5T2W - chains A and D of the 3 polymer chains in the assembly; structure by X-ray diffraction, 2.20 A resolution.

# Chain A
Name: G/T mismatch-specific thymine DNA glycosylase
From: Homo sapiens
Notes: EC 3.2.2.29
UniProtKB: Q13569 (TDG_HUMAN); residues 82-308 here = UniProt positions 82-308
Amino-acid sequence (227 residues; numbered 82 to 308; the number before each row is that of its first residue):
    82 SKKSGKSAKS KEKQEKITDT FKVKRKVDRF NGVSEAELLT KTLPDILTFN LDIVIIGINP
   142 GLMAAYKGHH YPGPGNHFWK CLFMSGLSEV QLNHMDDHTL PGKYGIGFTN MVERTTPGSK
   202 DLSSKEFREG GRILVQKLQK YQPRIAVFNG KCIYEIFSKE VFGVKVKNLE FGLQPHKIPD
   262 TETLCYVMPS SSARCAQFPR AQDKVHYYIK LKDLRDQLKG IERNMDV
Not modelled in the structure: 82-107, 303-308
Curated features (UniProtKB/Swiss-Prot):
  - cross-link (Glycyl lysine isopeptide (Lys-Gly)): Lys103 (interchain with G-Cter in SUMO2), Lys248 (interchain with G-Cter in SUMO2)
  - mutagenesis: Asn140 (N140A: Loss of DNA glycosylase activity but still able to bind DNA), Ala145 (A145G: Increased DNA glycosylase activity on G/T mispairs), His151 (H151A/Q: Increased DNA glycosylase activity on G/T mispairs), Asn191 (N191A: Reduced DNA glycosylase activity on G/T and G/U mispairs), Thr197 (T197A: Reduced DNA glycosylase activity on G/T mispairs), Arg281 (R281A: Restores the DNA-binding ability of the sumoylated form)
From the paper describing this entry:
  - binding site for the 28-nt DNA strand (chain D): Ala145, Tyr152, Asn191, Ser271
  - specificity-determining residues: Tyr152 (proposed by the authors, not directly observed)
  - catalytic residues: Asn140, Thr197
  - contacts within the chain: Asn140-Thr197
  - mutagenesis - A145G: decreased catalytic activity on fC (citing earlier work)
  - mutagenesis - N191A: unchanged catalytic activity on fC (citing earlier work)
  - mutagenesis - N191A: abolished catalytic activity on caC (citing earlier work)
  - mutagenesis - N140A (16,000-fold): decreased catalytic activity on fC

# Chain D
Molecule: 28-nt DNA strand
Sequence (28 nucleotides; each row starts with the number of its first residue):
     1 AGCTGTCCAT CGCTCAXGTA CAGAGCTG
Not modelled in the structure: 1
Modified positions: XFC (4-amino-1-(2-deoxy-2-fluoro-5-O-phosphono-beta-D-arabinofuranosyl)-2-oxo-1,2-dihydropyrimidine-5-carbaldehyde) at position 17

# Chain A / chain D interface
Pairs across the interface (43; chain A residue first):
  Arg110(A) - DC15(D)  hydrogen bond to the phosphate
  Arg110(A) - DA16(D)  salt bridge to the phosphate
  Leu124(A) - XFC_17(D)  base contact
  Gly138(A) - XFC_17(D)  base contact
  Ile139(A) - XFC_17(D)  base contact
  Ile139(A) - DG18(D)  sugar contact
  Asn140(A) - XFC_17(D)  base contact
  Gly142(A) - XFC_17(D)  phosphate contact
  Leu143(A) - DA16(D)  phosphate contact
  Ala145(A) - XFC_17(D)  base contact
  His151(A) - XFC_17(D)  base contact
  Tyr152(A) - XFC_17(D)  base contact
  Pro155(A) - DA16(D)  phosphate contact
  Gly156(A) - DA16(D)  phosphate contact
  Asn157(A) - XFC_17(D)  hydrogen bond to the phosphate
  Asn191(A) - XFC_17(D)  base contact
  Pro198(A) - DA16(D)  phosphate contact
  Pro198(A) - XFC_17(D)  sugar contact
  Gly199(A) - DG18(D)  phosphate contact
  Ser200(A) - XFC_17(D)  phosphate contact
  Ser200(A) - DG18(D)  hydrogen bond to the phosphate
  Lys201(A) - DT19(D)  hydrogen bond to the base
  Gly231(A) - DT19(D)  phosphate contact
  Lys232(A) - DT19(D)  hydrogen bond to the phosphate
  Lys232(A) - DA20(D)  salt bridge to the phosphate
  Cys233(A) - DT19(D)  hydrogen bond to the phosphate
  Phe252(A) - DA20(D)  phosphate contact
  Pro270(A) - DT19(D)  phosphate contact
  Ser271(A) - XFC_17(D)  base contact
  Ser271(A) - DG18(D)  phosphate contact
  Ser271(A) - DT19(D)  hydrogen bond to the phosphate
  Ser273(A) - DA16(D)  sugar contact
  Ser273(A) - XFC_17(D)  base contact
  Ser273(A) - DG18(D)  hydrogen bond to the phosphate
  Ala274(A) - DA16(D)  base contact
  Arg275(A) - DA16(D)  salt bridge to the phosphate
  Arg275(A) - DG18(D)  salt bridge to the phosphate
  Cys276(A) - DG18(D)  base contact
  Cys276(A) - DT19(D)  sugar contact
  Ala277(A) - DG18(D)  base contact
  Gln278(A) - DG18(D)  hydrogen bond to the base
  Gln278(A) - DT19(D)  hydrogen bond to the base
  Gln278(A) - DA20(D)  hydrogen bond to the sugar
Also at the interface, not in a pair above, chain A (35 interface residues in all): Pro141, His150, Pro153, Met269, Phe279

# Overview
The interface between chain A and chain D involves 35 residues on one side and 6 on the other, with 11
hydrogen bonds and 4 salt bridges. Among the polar pairs are Lys201(A)-DT19(D), Gln278(A)-DG18(D) and
Gln278(A)-DT19(D). The paper reports catalytic residues Asn140(A) and Thr197(A); A145G and N140A of chain A
reduce catalytic activity on fC.
Here chain A is G/T mismatch-specific thymine DNA glycosylase (Homo sapiens) and chain D is a 28-nt DNA
strand. Entry 5T2W (Structure of thymine DNA glycosylase bound to substrate analog 2'-F-5-formyl-dC) was
determined by X-ray diffraction.
